1J2Q - chains I and J of the 14 polymer chains in the assembly; structure by X-ray diffraction, 2.83 A resolution.

Chain I (and J):
Molecule: Proteasome beta subunit
Source organism: Archaeoglobus fulgidus
Notes: EC 3.4.25.1; chain J of this document is another copy of the same molecule, construct and numbering; everything in this record applies to it too
UniProtKB: Q9P996 (PSMB_ARCFU); the construct lacks a stretch of the UniProt sequence and is renumbered around it, so the offset changes along the chain: 1-106 = UniProt 12-117; 107-121 = UniProt 119-133; 122-125 = UniProt 136-139; 127-188 = UniProt 140-201; 1 more segments
Amino-acid sequence (202 residues; row label = number of the first residue in the row; note: 1 number in that range is skipped by the numbering (no residue carries it; nothing is unmodelled there); a row labelled like 121A-121B holds insertion residues (121A, then the next letters in order)):
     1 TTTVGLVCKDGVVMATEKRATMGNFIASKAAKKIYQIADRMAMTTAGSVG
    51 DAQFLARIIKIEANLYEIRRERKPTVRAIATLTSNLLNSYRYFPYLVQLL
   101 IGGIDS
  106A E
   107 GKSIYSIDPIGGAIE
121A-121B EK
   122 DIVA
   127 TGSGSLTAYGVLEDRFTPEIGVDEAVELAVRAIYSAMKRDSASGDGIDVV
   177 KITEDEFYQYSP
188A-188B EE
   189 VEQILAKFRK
Residues lining bound ligands:
  - calpain ihibitor i (CIB; 2-acetylamino-4-methyl-pentanoic acid [1-(1-formyl-pentylcarbamoyl)-3-methyl-butyl]-amide), molecule 1: Thr1, Arg19, Ala20, Thr21, Met22, Ala27, Ala31, Lys32, Lys33, Thr45, Ala46, Gly47, Ser48, Val49
  - calpain ihibitor i (CIB), molecule 2: Asp114, Gly118, Ile120
Curated features (UniProtKB/Swiss-Prot):
  - active site: Thr1 (Nucleophile)

Interface between chain I and chain J:
Contacting residue pairs (29):
  Phe25(I) with Leu132(J), hydrophobic; Tyr135(J), hydrophobic
  Ala27(I) with Glu121A(J)
  Ser28(I) with Ile120(J)
  Lys29(I) with Glu139(J), salt bridge
  Ser48(I) with Ile116(J)
  Val49(I) with Gly118(J); Ile120(J), hydrophobic
  Gly50(I) with Asn88(J); Ile116(J); Gly117(J); Gly118(J)
  Asp51(I) with Asn88(J), hydrogen bond; Arg91(J), salt bridge; Ile116(J)
  Gln53(I) with Gly117(J); Gly118(J); Ala119(J)
  Phe54(I) with Asn85(J); Asn88(J)
  Arg57(I) with Thr81(J); Ser84(J); Asn85(J)
  Phe93(I) with Arg91(J), hydrogen bond (backbone-side chain); Tyr92(J)
  Pro94(I) with Arg91(J), hydrogen bond (backbone-side chain); Tyr92(J)
  Tyr95(I) with Asn88(J); Arg91(J)
Also at the interface, not in a pair above, chain I (15 interface residues in all): Met22
Also at the interface, not in a pair above, chain J (16 interface residues in all): Gln98

Summary:
Chain I and chain J form an interface of 15 and 16 residues respectively; the contacts include 3 hydrogen
bonds and 2 salt bridges. Polar contacts include Lys29(I)-Glu139(J), Asp51(I)-Arg91(J) and Asp51(I)-Asn88(J).
Chain I binds calpain ihibitor i. UniProt lists active-site residue Thr1(I) on chain I.
Chain I and chain J are both Proteasome beta subunit (Archaeoglobus fulgidus); the structure, 20S proteasome
in complex with calpain-Inhibitor I from archaeoglobus fulgidus, was determined by X-ray diffraction (same
publication as 1J2P).
